PDB entry 6GZ9 | X-ray diffraction, 3.10 A resolution | chain A

== Chain A ==
Name: Peptide ABC transporter permease
From: Staphylococcus hominis
UniProtKB: A0A1L8Y4Q3 (A0A1L8Y4Q3_STAHO); numbering as in UniProt (aligned over 9-496)
Chain sequence (488 residues; each row starts with the number of its first residue):
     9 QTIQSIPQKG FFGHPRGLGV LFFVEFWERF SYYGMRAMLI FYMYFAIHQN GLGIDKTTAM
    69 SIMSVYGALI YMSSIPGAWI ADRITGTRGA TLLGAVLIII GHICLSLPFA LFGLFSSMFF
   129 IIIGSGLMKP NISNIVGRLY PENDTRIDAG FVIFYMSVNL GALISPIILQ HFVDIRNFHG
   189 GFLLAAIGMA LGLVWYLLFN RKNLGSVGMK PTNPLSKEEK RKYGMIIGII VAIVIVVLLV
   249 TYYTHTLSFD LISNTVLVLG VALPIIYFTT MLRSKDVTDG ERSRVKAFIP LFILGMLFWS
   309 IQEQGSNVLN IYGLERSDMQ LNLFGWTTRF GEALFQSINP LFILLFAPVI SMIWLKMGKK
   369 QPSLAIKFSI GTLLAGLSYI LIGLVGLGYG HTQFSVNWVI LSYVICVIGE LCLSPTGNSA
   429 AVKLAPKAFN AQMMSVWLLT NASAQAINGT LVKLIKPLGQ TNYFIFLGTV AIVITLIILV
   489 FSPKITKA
Sequence notes: conflict Asp258 (Asn in A0A1L8Y4Q3), Gly288 (Val in A0A1L8Y4Q3)
Small-molecule neighbours: Valacyclovir (TXC; 2-[(2-amino-6-oxo-1,6-dihydro-9H-purin-9-yl)methoxy]ethyl L-valinate): Arg37, Tyr41, Tyr79, Lys137, Tyr163, Val166, Asn167, Ala170, Gln310, Gln344, Asn347, Pro348, Ile351, Glu418, Ser422, Asn426
Reported in the primary citation:
  - binding site for Valacyclovir: Tyr41, Tyr79, Tyr163, Asn167, Asn347, Glu418, Asn426
  - binding site for Valacyclovir: Arg37 (proposed by the authors, not directly observed)
  - mutagenesis - Y41F (from 7.4 to 1.3 mM), Y79F (Kd 2.2 mM), N426A: increased binding to Valacyclovir
  - mutagenesis - Y41A, N167A, N426L: unchanged binding to Valacyclovir
  - mutagenesis - Y41F: decreased binding to dipeptide
  - mutagenesis - Y41F: unchanged binding to trialanine
  - mutagenesis - Y79F: unchanged binding to dialanine
  - mutagenesis - Y79F: increased binding to trialanine
  - mutagenesis - N167A: decreased binding to trialanine
  - mutagenesis - Y163A: abolished binding to Valacyclovir
  - mutagenesis - Y163F (from 7.4 mM to 40 mM): decreased binding to Valacyclovir

== In short ==
Chain A binds Valacyclovir. The paper reports a binding site for Valacyclovir at Tyr41, Tyr79 and Tyr163 among
others; Y41F, Y79F and N426A increase binding to Valacyclovir; 8 substitutions were tested in all.
Chain A is Peptide ABC transporter permease (Staphylococcus hominis); the structure, Crystal structure of a
POT family transporter in complex with prodrug valacyclovir, was determined by X-ray diffraction, deposited
together with 6H7U and 6HZP.
